PDB entry 9M54 | electron microscopy, 3.24 A resolution | chains B and A of the 6 polymer chains in the assembly

[Chain B]
Molecule: Guanine nucleotide-binding protein G(I)/G(S)/G(T) subunit beta-1
Organism: Rattus norvegicus
Reference sequence: P54311 (GBB1_RAT); residue numbers follow UniProt; this construct covers 2-340
Amino-acid sequence (354 residues; each row starts with the number of its first residue; numbers below 1 keep their minus sign (Met-10 is residue -10)):
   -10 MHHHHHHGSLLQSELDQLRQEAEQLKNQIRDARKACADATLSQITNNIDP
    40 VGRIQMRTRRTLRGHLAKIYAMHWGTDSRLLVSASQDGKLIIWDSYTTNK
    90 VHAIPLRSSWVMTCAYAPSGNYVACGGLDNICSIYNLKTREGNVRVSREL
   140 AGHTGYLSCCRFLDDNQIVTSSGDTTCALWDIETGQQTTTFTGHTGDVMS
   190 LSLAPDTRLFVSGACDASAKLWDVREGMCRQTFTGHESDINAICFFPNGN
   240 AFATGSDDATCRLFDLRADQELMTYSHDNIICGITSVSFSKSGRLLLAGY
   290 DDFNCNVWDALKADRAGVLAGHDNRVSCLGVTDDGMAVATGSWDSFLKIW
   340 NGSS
Unresolved in the structure: -10 to 0
Sequence notes: initiating methionine (-10); expression tag (-9 to 1, 341-343)
Swiss-Prot annotation at these positions:
  - modified residue: Ser2 (N-acetylserine), His266 (Phosphohistidine)

[Chain A]
Molecule: Guanine nucleotide-binding protein G(i) subunit alpha-1
Organism: Bos taurus
Notes: EC 3.6.5.-
Reference sequence: P63097 (GNAI1_BOVIN); numbering as in UniProt (aligned over 1-354)
Amino-acid sequence (354 residues; row label = number of the first residue in the row):
     1 MGCTLSAEDKAAVERSKMIDRNLREDGEKAAREVKLLLLGAGESGKSTIV
    51 KQMKIIHEAGYSEEECKQYKAVVYSNTIQSIIAIIRAMGRLKIDFGDSAR
   101 ADDARQLFVLAGAAEEGFMTAELAGVIKRLWKDSGVQACFNRSREYQLND
   151 SAAYYLNDLDRIAQPNYIPTQQDVLRTRVKTTGIVETHFTFKDLHFKMFD
   201 VGAQRSERKKWIHCFEGVTAIIFCVALSDYDLVLAEDEEMNRMHESMKLF
   251 DSICNNKWFTDTSIILFLNKKDLFEEKIKKSPLTICYPEYAGSNTYEEAA
   301 AYIQCQFEDLNKRKDTKEIYTHFTCSTDTKNVQFVFDAVTDVIIKNNLKD
   351 CGLF
Unresolved in the structure: 1, 55-179
Sequence notes: engineered mutation Ala203 (Gly in P63097), Ser326 (Ala in P63097)
Swiss-Prot annotation at these positions:
  - region: Lys35 to Thr48 (G1 motif), Asp173 to Thr181 (G2 motif), Phe196 to Gly202, Gln204, Arg205 (G3 motif), Ile265 to Asp272 (G4 motif), Thr324, Cys325, Thr327 to Thr329 (G5 motif)
  - binding site (GTP): Glu43 to Thr48, Asp150, Ser151, Leu175 to Arg178, Asp200 to Gly202, Gln204, Asn269 to Asp272
  - binding site (Mg(2+)): Ser47, Thr181
  - lipidation: Gly2 (N-myristoyl glycine), Cys3 (S-palmitoyl cysteine)

[How chain B and chain A interact]
Pairs across the interface - 52 pairs, chain B then chain A:
  Gly53(B) - Asp20(A)
  Leu55(B) - Leu23(A)
  Leu55(B) - Gly27(A)
  Lys57(B) - His213(A)  hydrogen bond (side chain-backbone)
  Lys57(B) - Glu216(A)  salt bridge
  Tyr59(B) - His213(A)  hydrogen bond (side chain-backbone)
  Tyr59(B) - Cys214(A)
  Gln75(B) - Cys214(A)  hydrogen bond (side chain-backbone)
  Lys78(B) - Leu23(A)
  Lys78(B) - Asp26(A)  salt bridge
  Asn88(B) - Ala12(A)  hydrogen bond (side chain-backbone)
  Asn88(B) - Val13(A)
  Asn88(B) - Ser16(A)
  Lys89(B) - Arg15(A)
  Lys89(B) - Ser16(A)
  Lys89(B) - Ile19(A)
  Lys89(B) - Asp20(A)  salt bridge
  Val90(B) - Arg15(A)  hydrogen bond (backbone-side chain)
  Val90(B) - Ile19(A)
  His91(B) - Arg15(A)
  His91(B) - Ile19(A)
  Ala92(B) - Ile19(A)  hydrophobic
  Trp99(B) - Ile184(A)
  Trp99(B) - Glu186(A)
  Trp99(B) - Phe199(A)  hydrophobic
  Trp99(B) - Cys214(A)
  Trp99(B) - Phe215(A)  hydrophobic
  Leu117(B) - Gly183(A)
  Leu117(B) - Ile184(A)
  Leu117(B) - Gln204(A)  hydrogen bond (backbone-side chain)
  Leu117(B) - Trp211(A)  hydrophobic
  Asp118(B) - Thr181(A)  hydrogen bond (backbone-side chain)
  Asn119(B) - Thr181(A)
  Asn119(B) - Thr182(A)
  Asn119(B) - Gly183(A)  hydrogen bond (side chain-backbone)
  Asn119(B) - Gln204(A)
  Ala140(B) - Thr181(A)
  Thr143(B) - Thr182(A)  hydrogen bond (backbone-side chain)
  Gly144(B) - Gln204(A)
  Tyr145(B) - Gln204(A)  hydrogen bond (backbone-side chain)
  Tyr145(B) - Ser206(A)
  Tyr145(B) - Lys210(A)
  Asp186(B) - Ser206(A)
  Asp186(B) - Glu207(A)  hydrogen bond (side chain-backbone)
  Met188(B) - Lys210(A)
  Cys204(B) - Glu207(A)  hydrogen bond
  Asp228(B) - Lys209(A)  salt bridge
  Asp228(B) - Lys210(A)  salt bridge
  Asp246(B) - Lys210(A)  salt bridge
  Arg314(B) - Trp258(A)
  Trp332(B) - His213(A)
  Trp332(B) - Glu216(A)
Other interface residues (no listed pair), chain B (33 interface residues in all): Arg52, Ile80, Ser97, Met101, Ile120, Gly162, Asn230
Other interface residues (no listed pair), chain A (27 interface residues in all): Asp9

[Overview]
Chain B and chain A form an interface of 33 and 27 residues respectively; the contacts include 12 hydrogen
bonds and 6 salt bridges. Polar pairs include Lys57(B)-Glu216(A), Lys78(B)-Asp26(A) and Lys89(B)-Asp20(A).
From UniProt: 20 GTP-binding residues and Mg2+-binding residues Ser47(A) and Thr181(A) on chain A.
Chain B is Guanine nucleotide-binding protein G(I)/G(S)/G(T) subunit beta-1 (Rattus norvegicus) and chain A is
Guanine nucleotide-binding protein G(i) subunit alpha-1 (Bos taurus); the structure, Cryo-EM structure of
neuropeptide FF receptor 2 complex with NPVF, was determined by electron microscopy (same publication as 9M0R
and 9M2F).
